Entry 6O0F (X-ray diffraction, 2.12 A resolution); this record covers chain A.

Chain A:
Name: Saxiphilin
Source organism: Lithobates catesbeiana
UniProtKB: P31226 (SAX_LITCT); residues -18 to 825 here correspond to UniProt positions 1-844 (UniProt number = residue number + 19)
Sequence (853 residues; row label = number of the first residue in the row; numbers below 1 keep their minus sign (Met-18 is residue -18)):
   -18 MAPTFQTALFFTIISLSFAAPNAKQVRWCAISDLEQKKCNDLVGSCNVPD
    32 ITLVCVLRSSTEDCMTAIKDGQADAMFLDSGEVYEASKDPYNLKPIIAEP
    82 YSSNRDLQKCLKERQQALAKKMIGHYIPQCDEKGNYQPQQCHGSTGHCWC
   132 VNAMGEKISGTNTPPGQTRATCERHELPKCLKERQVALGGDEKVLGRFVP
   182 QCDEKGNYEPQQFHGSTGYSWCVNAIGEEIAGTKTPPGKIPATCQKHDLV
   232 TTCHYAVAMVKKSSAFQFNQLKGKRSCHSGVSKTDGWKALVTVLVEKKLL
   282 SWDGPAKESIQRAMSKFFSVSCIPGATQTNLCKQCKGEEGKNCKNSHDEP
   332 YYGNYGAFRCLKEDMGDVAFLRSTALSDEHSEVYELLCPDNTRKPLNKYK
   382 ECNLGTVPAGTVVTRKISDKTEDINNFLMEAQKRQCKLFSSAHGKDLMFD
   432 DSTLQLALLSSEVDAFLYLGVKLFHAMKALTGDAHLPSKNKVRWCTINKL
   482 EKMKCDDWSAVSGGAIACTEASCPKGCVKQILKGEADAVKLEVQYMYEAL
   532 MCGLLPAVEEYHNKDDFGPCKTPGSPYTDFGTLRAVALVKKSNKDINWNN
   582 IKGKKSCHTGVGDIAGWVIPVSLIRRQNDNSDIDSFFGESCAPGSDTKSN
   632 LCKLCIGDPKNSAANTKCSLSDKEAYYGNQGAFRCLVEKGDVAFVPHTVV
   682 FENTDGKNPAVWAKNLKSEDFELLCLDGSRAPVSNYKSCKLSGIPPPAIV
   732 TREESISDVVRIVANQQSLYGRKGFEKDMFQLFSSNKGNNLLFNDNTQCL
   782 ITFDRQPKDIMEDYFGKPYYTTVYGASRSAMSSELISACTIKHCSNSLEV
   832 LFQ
Disordered / not traced: -18 to 2, 171-173, 585-586, 620-621, 637-647, 673-674
Disulfide bonds: Cys10-Cys45, Cys20-Cys36, Cys27-Cys417, Cys91-Cys111, Cys122-Cys129, Cys131-Cys153, Cys161-Cys183, Cys203-Cys225, Cys234-Cys825, Cys258-Cys341, Cys303-Cys316, Cys313-Cys324, Cys369-Cys383, Cys476-Cys508, Cys486-Cys499, Cys533-Cys820, Cys551-Cys780, Cys588-Cys666, Cys622-Cys636, Cys633-Cys649, Cys706-Cys720
Construct notes: expression tag (826-834)
Residues lining bound ligands: Saxitoxin (9SL; [(3aS,4R,10aS)-2,6-diamino-10,10-dihydroxy-3a,4,9,10-tetrahydro-3H,8H-pyrrolo[1,2-c]purin-4-yl]methyl carbamate): Glu540, Tyr558, Phe561, Thr563, Pro727, Phe784, Asp785, Arg786, Gln787, Asp794, Tyr795
What the authors report for this chain:
  - binding site for Saxitoxin: Glu540, Phe784, Asp785, Asp794, Tyr795

In short:
Bound to chain A: Saxitoxin. The paper reports a binding site for Saxitoxin at Glu540, Phe784 and Asp785 among
others.
Chain A is Saxiphilin (Lithobates catesbeiana); the structure, Saxiphilin:STX complex, co-crystal, was
determined by X-ray diffraction (same publication as 6O0D and 6O0E).
